9GCT - chains K and d of the 30 polymer chains in the assembly; structure by electron microscopy, 3.70 A resolution.

# Chain K
Name: Transcription termination factor Rho
From: Escherichia coli
Notes: EC 3.6.4.-
UniProt: P0AG30 (RHO_ECOLI); residue numbers follow UniProt; this construct covers 1-419
Amino-acid sequence (419 residues; each row starts with the number of its first residue):
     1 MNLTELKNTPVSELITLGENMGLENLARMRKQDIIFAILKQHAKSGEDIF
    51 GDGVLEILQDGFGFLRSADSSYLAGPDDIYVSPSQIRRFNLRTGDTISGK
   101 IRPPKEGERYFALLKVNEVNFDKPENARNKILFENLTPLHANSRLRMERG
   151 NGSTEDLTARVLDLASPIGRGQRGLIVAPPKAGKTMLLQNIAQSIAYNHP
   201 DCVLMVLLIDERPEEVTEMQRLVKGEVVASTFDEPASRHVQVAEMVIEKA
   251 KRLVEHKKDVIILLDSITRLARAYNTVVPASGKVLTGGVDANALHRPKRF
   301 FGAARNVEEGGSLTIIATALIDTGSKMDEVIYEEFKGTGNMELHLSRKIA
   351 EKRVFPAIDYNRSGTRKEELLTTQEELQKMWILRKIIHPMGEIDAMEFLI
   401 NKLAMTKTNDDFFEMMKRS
Bound ions: Mg2+: Thr185 (together with ATP)
Residues lining bound ligands: ATP (adenosine-5'-triphosphate): Lys181, Ala182, Gly183, Lys184, Thr185, Met186, Arg212, Glu215, Phe355
UniProt features mapped onto this chain:
  - region: Gly61 to Arg66 (RNA-binding 1), Asp78 to Tyr80 (RNA-binding 1), Glu108 to Tyr110 (RNA-binding 1), Val284 to Gly288 (RNA-binding 2)
  - binding site (ATP): Gly169 to Gly174, Lys181 to Met186, Arg212
  - site: Lys326 (RNA-binding 2)
  - mutagenesis: Phe62 (F62L/A: Defective for RNA-binding), Phe64 (F64L/A: Defective for RNA-binding), Lys181 (K181Q: Partial loss of ATPase, helicase and termination activity), Lys184 (K184Q: Improves ATPase and helicase activity but reduced termination activity), Cys202 (C202G/S: Does not affect the kinetics of ATP hydrolysis and inhibition by bicyclomycin), Asp265 (D265N: Loss of ATPase activity, helicase and termination activity)

# Chain d
Name: Polarity suppression protein
From: Enterobacteria phage P4
UniProt: P05460 (VPSU_BPP4); residues 1-190 here = UniProt positions 1-190
Amino-acid sequence (190 residues; each row starts with the number of its first residue):
     1 MESTALQQAFDTCQNNKAAWLQRKNELAAAEQEYLRLLSGEGRNVSRLDE
    51 LRNIIEVRKWQVNQAAGRYIRSHEAVQHISIRDRLNDFMQQHGTALAAAL
   101 APELMGYSELTAIARNCAIQRATDALREALLSWLAKGEKINYSAQDSDIL
   151 TTIGFRPDVASVDDSREKFTPAQNMIFSRKSAQLASRQSV
Unresolved in the structure: 1-3

# Interface between chain K and chain d
Residue-residue contacts (14):
  Arg144(K) with Asp49(d)
  Arg146(K) with Asp49(d), salt bridge
  Arg149(K) with Arg43(d), hydrogen bond (backbone-side chain)
  Arg170(K) with Ser46(d)
  Tyr197(K) with Arg43(d)
  Asn198(K) with Arg43(d), hydrogen bond; Val45(d)
  His199(K) with Val45(d); Ser46(d)
  Glu369(K) with Ile176(d)
  Thr373(K) with Asn53(d)
  Gln374(K) with Gln173(d); Ile176(d); Phe177(d)
Other interface residues (no listed pair), chain K (13 interface residues in all): Asn142, Asp201, Glu309
Other interface residues (no listed pair), chain d (13 interface residues in all): Arg52, Glu56, Lys180, Gln183, Val190

# Overview
Chain K and chain d each contribute 13 residues to their interface, with 2 hydrogen bonds and 1 salt bridge.
Among the polar pairs are Arg146(K)-Asp49(d), Arg149(K)-Arg43(d) and Asn198(K)-Arg43(d). Chain K binds ATP.
From UniProt: 13 ATP-binding residues and 6 mutagenesis sites on chain K.
Here chain K is Transcription termination factor Rho (Escherichia coli) and chain d is Polarity suppression
protein (Enterobacteria phage P4). Entry 9GCT (Rho-ATP-Psu complex II expanded) was determined by electron
microscopy, deposited together with 8PEU, 8PEW, 8PEX, 8PEY and 9GCS.
